6AR9 - chains A and D; structure by X-ray diffraction, 2.28 A resolution.

[Chain A (and D)]
Name: Hypoxanthine-guanine phosphoribosyltransferase, putative
Source organism: Trypanosoma brucei brucei (strain 927/4 GUTat10.1)
Notes: chain D of this document is another copy of the same molecule, construct and numbering; everything in this record applies to it too
UniProtKB: Q38CA1 (Q38CA1_TRYB2); numbering as in UniProt (aligned over 2-234)
Amino-acid sequence (272 residues; each row starts with the number of its first residue; numbers below 1 keep their minus sign (Met-37 is residue -37)):
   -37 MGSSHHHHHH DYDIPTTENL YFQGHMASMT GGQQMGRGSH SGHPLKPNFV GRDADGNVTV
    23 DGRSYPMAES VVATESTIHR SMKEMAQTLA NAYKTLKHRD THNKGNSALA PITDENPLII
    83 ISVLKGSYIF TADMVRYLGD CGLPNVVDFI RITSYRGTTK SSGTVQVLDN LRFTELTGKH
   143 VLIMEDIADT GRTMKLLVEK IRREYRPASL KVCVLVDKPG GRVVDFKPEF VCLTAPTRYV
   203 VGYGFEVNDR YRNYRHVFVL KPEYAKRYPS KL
Not modelled in the structure: -37 to 7, 116-128 (chain D: -37 to 8, 115-131)
Modified positions: Cys103 (S-hydroxycysteine; CSO)
Construct notes: expression tag (-37 to 1)
Ion coordination: Mg2+ site 1: Asp76 (shared with Tyr216(D) of chain D); Mg2+ site 2: Val85, Glu147, Asp148
Ligand contacts: 3L4 ([(2-{[2-(2-amino-6-oxo-1,6-dihydro-9H-purin-9-yl)ethyl][(E)-2-phosphonoethenyl]amino}ethoxy)methyl]phosphonic acid): Leu86, Lys87, Gly88, Glu147, Asp148, Ile149, Ala150, Asp151, Thr152, Gly153, Arg154, Thr155, Lys180, Arg200, Tyr201, Val202, Phe207, Glu208, Arg214
What the authors report for this chain:
  - binding site for 3L4: Asp151 to Thr155, Lys180, Tyr201, Val202

[Chain A / chain D interface]
Residue-residue contacts - 92 pairs, chain A then chain D:
  Arg25(A) - Gly101(D)  hydrogen bond (side chain-backbone)
  Arg25(A) - Asp102(D)  hydrogen bond (side chain-backbone)
  Thr63(A) - Ser232(D)  hydrogen bond (backbone-side chain)
  His64(A) - Arg229(D)  hydrogen bond (side chain-backbone)
  His64(A) - Tyr230(D)
  His64(A) - Ser232(D)  hydrogen bond (backbone-side chain)
  Asp76(A) - Arg212(D)  hydrogen bond (backbone-side chain)
  Asp76(A) - Tyr213(D)
  Asp76(A) - Tyr216(D)
  Asp76(A) - Tyr230(D)
  Glu77(A) - Arg212(D)  hydrogen bond (backbone-side chain)
  Glu77(A) - Arg229(D)  salt bridge
  Glu77(A) - Tyr230(D)
  Pro79(A) - Arg212(D)
  Leu86(A) - Leu86(D)  hydrophobic
  Leu86(A) - Phe111(D)  hydrophobic
  Lys87(A) - Val109(D)  hydrogen bond (side chain-backbone)
  Lys87(A) - Asp110(D)  salt bridge
  Lys87(A) - Phe111(D)
  Lys87(A) - Phe135(D)
  Tyr90(A) - Tyr90(D)
  Tyr90(A) - Ala94(D)  hydrophobic
  Tyr90(A) - Val97(D)
  Tyr90(A) - Phe111(D)  hydrophobic
  Ile91(A) - Arg98(D)
  Thr93(A) - Tyr90(D)
  Ala94(A) - Tyr90(D)  hydrophobic
  Ala94(A) - Ile91(D)  hydrophobic
  Ala94(A) - Ala94(D)  hydrophobic
  Asp95(A) - Arg98(D)  salt bridge
  Val97(A) - Tyr90(D)
  Val97(A) - Asn215(D)  hydrogen bond (backbone-side chain)
  Arg98(A) - Ile91(D)
  Arg98(A) - Asp95(D)  salt bridge
  Arg98(A) - Arg98(D)
  Arg98(A) - Tyr205(D)
  Arg98(A) - Asn215(D)
  Arg98(A) - Arg217(D)  hydrogen bond (backbone-side chain)
  Tyr99(A) - Arg217(D)
  Gly101(A) - Arg25(D)
  Gly101(A) - Asn215(D)
  Asp102(A) - Arg217(D)  salt bridge
  Asn107(A) - Asn215(D)
  Val108(A) - Asp211(D)
  Val109(A) - Lys87(D)  hydrogen bond (backbone-side chain)
  Val109(A) - Asp211(D)
  Asp110(A) - Lys87(D)  salt bridge
  Asp110(A) - Arg113(D)  salt bridge
  Phe111(A) - Lys87(D)
  Phe111(A) - Tyr90(D)  hydrophobic
  Arg113(A) - Asp110(D)  salt bridge
  Arg113(A) - Arg134(D)
  Leu130(A) - Arg134(D)
  Asp131(A) - Arg134(D)  salt bridge
  Arg134(A) - Arg113(D)
  Phe135(A) - Lys87(D)
  Phe135(A) - Asp211(D)
  Phe135(A) - Leu234(D)  hydrophobic
  Thr136(A) - Lys233(D)
  Thr136(A) - Leu234(D)  hydrogen bond (backbone-backbone)
  Glu137(A) - Lys233(D)
  Glu137(A) - Leu234(D)  hydrogen bond (backbone-backbone)
  Tyr205(A) - Arg98(D)
  Asp211(A) - Val108(D)
  Asp211(A) - Val109(D)
  Asp211(A) - Phe135(D)
  Arg212(A) - Asp76(D)  hydrogen bond (side chain-backbone)
  Arg212(A) - Glu77(D)  hydrogen bond (side chain-backbone)
  Arg212(A) - Pro79(D)
  Tyr213(A) - Asp76(D)
  Asn215(A) - Val97(D)  hydrogen bond (side chain-backbone)
  Asn215(A) - Arg98(D)
  Asn215(A) - Gly101(D)
  Asn215(A) - Asn107(D)
  Arg217(A) - Arg98(D)
  Arg217(A) - Tyr99(D)
  Arg217(A) - Asp102(D)  salt bridge
  Arg229(A) - His64(D)
  Arg229(A) - Glu77(D)  salt bridge
  Tyr230(A) - His64(D)
  Tyr230(A) - Asp76(D)
  Tyr230(A) - Glu77(D)  hydrogen bond
  Ser232(A) - Thr63(D)  hydrogen bond (side chain-backbone)
  Ser232(A) - His64(D)  hydrogen bond (side chain-backbone)
  Ser232(A) - Lys66(D)  hydrogen bond
  Lys233(A) - Arg134(D)  hydrogen bond (side chain-backbone)
  Lys233(A) - Phe135(D)
  Lys233(A) - Thr136(D)
  Lys233(A) - Glu137(D)
  Leu234(A) - Phe135(D)  hydrophobic
  Leu234(A) - Thr136(D)  hydrogen bond (backbone-backbone)
  Leu234(A) - Glu137(D)  hydrogen bond (backbone-backbone)
Other interface residues (no listed pair), chain A (44 interface residues in all): His41, Asn210, Tyr216
Other interface residues (no listed pair), chain D (45 interface residues in all): His41, Asn78, Thr93, Leu100, Leu138

[In short]
Chain A and chain D form an interface of 44 and 45 residues respectively, with 23 hydrogen bonds and 11 salt
bridges. Among the polar pairs are Glu77(A)-Arg229(D), Lys87(A)-Asp110(D) and Asp95(A)-Arg98(D). Bound to
chain A: compound 3L4. From the paper: a binding site for 3L4 at Asp151(A), Lys180(A) and Tyr201(A) among
others.
Both chains are Hypoxanthine-guanine phosphoribosyltransferase, putative (Trypanosoma brucei brucei (strain
927/4 GUTat10.1)). Entry 6AR9 (Crystal structure of hypoxanthine-guanine-xanthine phosphorybosyltranferase in
complex with
[(2-{[2-(2-amino-6-oxo-1,6-dihydro-9H-purin-9-yl)ethyl][(E)-2-phosphonoethenyl]amino}ethoxy)methyl]phosphonic
acid) was determined by X-ray diffraction together with 6APS, 6APT, 6APU, 6APV and 6AQO from the same study.
